PDB entry 7C7L | electron microscopy, 3.30 A resolution | chains A and B of the 5 polymer chains in the assembly

[Chain A (and B)]
Molecule: CRISPR-associated protein Cas14a.1
Source organism: uncultured archaeon
Notes: chain B of this document is another copy of the same molecule, construct and numbering; everything in this record applies to it too
Reference sequence: A0A482D308 (A0A482D308_9ARCH); residue numbers follow UniProt; this construct covers 1-529
Sequence (539 residues; each row starts with the number of its first residue; numbers below 1 keep their minus sign (Met-9 is residue -9)):
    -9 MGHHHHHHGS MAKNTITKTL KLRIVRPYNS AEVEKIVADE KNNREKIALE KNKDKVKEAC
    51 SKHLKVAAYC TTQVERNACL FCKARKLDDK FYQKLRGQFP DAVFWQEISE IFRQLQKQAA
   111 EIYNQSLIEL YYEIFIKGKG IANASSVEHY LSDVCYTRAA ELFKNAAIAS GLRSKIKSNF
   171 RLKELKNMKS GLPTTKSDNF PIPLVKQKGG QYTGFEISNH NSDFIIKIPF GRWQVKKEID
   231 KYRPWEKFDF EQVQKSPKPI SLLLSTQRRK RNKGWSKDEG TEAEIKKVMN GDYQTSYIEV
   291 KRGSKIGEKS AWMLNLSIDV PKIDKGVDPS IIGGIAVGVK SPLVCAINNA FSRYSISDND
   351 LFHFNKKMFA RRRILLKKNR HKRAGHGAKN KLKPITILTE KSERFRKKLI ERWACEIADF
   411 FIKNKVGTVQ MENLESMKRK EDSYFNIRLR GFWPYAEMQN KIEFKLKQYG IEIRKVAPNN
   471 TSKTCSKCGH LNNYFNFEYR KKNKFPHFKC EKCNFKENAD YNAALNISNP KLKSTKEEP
Unresolved in the structure: -9 to 2, 40-46, 57-60, 440-442, 504-507, 524-529 (chain B: -9 to 4, 18-93, 196-204, 210-213, 256-286, 295-299, 312-317, 368-382, 523-529)
Sequence notes: initiating methionine (-9); expression tag (-8 to 0); engineered mutation Ala326 (Asp in A0A482D308)
Bound ions: Zn2+ site 1: Cys50, His53, Cys69, Cys72; Zn2+ site 2: Cys475, Cys478, Cys500, Cys503
Curated features (UniProtKB/Swiss-Prot):
  - region: Ile313 to Ile321 (Linker), Thr474 to Asn508 (Target nucleic acid-binding (TNB)), Ala509 to Pro529 (RuvC-II)
  - active site: Glu422, Arg490, Asp510
  - binding site (Zn(2+)): Cys50, His53, Cys69, Cys72, Cys475, Cys478, Cys500, Cys503
  - mutagenesis: Leu39 to Cys72 (About 15% cleavage of target dsDNA), Ile118 to Ile126 (Loss of cleavage of target dsDNA cleavage, binds sgRNA; when associated with R-178), Ile118 (I118R: Almost complete loss of target dsDNA cleavage), Tyr122 (Y122A: About 80% cleavage of target dsDNA), Ile126 (I126R: About 60% cleavage of target dsDNA), Tyr146 (Y146A: No cleavage of target dsDNA cleavage), Met178 (M178R: About 40% cleavage of target dsDNA, loss of cleavage, binds sgRNA; when associated with 118-R--R-126), Gln197 (Q197A: About 30% cleavage of target dsDNA), Lys198 (K198A: About 8% cleavage of target dsDNA), Ser286 (S286A: Nearly wild-type cleavage of target dsDNA), Leu366 to Lys383 (No cleavage of target dsDNA cleavage), Glu422 (E422A: No cleavage of target ssDNA), 3 further mutagenesis entries in UniProt

[Chain A / chain B interface]
Contacting residue pairs (37):
  Glu111(A) with Met178(B)
  Gln115(A) with Tyr121(B); Met178(B)
  Ile118(A) with Tyr121(B), hydrophobic; Ile126(B), hydrophobic; Leu182(B), hydrophobic
  Glu119(A) with Tyr122(B); Ile126(B)
  Tyr121(A) with Asn114(B); Ile118(B), hydrophobic
  Tyr122(A) with Ile118(B), hydrophobic; Tyr122(B), hydrophobic
  Ile126(A) with Gln115(B); Ile118(B), hydrophobic; Glu119(B)
  Met178(A) with Glu111(B); Asn114(B); Lys186(B); Ser187(B), hydrogen bond (backbone-backbone); Asp188(B)
  Lys179(A) with Lys186(B); Asp188(B), salt bridge
  Ser180(A) with Lys186(B)
  Gly181(A) with Thr184(B)
  Leu182(A) with Ile118(B), hydrophobic; Thr184(B)
  Thr184(A) with Gly181(B)
  Leu365(A) with Asp350(B)
  Asn369(A) with Tyr344(B); Arg402(B), hydrogen bond; Glu406(B)
  His371(A) with Arg402(B); Cys405(B), hydrogen bond; Glu406(B); Asp409(B), salt bridge
  Lys372(A) with Asp350(B); Arg402(B)
Also at the interface, not in a pair above, chain A (24 interface residues in all): Asn114, Glu123, Arg148, Asn177, Thr185, Arg233, Arg363
Also at the interface, not in a pair above, chain B (28 interface residues in all): Lys107, Ala110, Ser180, Thr185, Ser347, Asn349, His353

[Overview]
24 residues of chain A face 28 of chain B across their interface; the contacts include 3 hydrogen bonds and 2
salt bridges. Polar pairs include Lys179(A)-Asp188(B), His371(A)-Asp409(B) and Asn369(A)-Arg402(B). UniProt
lists 3 active-site residues, 8 Zn2+-binding residues and 18 mutagenesis sites on chain A.
Both chains are CRISPR-associated protein Cas14a.1 (uncultured archaeon). Entry 7C7L (Cryo-EM structure of the
Cas12f1-sgRNA-target DNA complex) was determined by electron microscopy.
